PDB entry 3SPR | X-ray diffraction, 1.99 A resolution | chains A and P

Chain A:
Protein: 14-3-3 protein sigma
Organism: Homo sapiens
Reference sequence: P31947 (1433S_HUMAN); residues 1-231 here = UniProt positions 1-231
Chain sequence (236 residues; numbered -4 to 231; the number before each row is that of its first residue; numbers below 1 keep their minus sign (Gly-4 is residue -4)):
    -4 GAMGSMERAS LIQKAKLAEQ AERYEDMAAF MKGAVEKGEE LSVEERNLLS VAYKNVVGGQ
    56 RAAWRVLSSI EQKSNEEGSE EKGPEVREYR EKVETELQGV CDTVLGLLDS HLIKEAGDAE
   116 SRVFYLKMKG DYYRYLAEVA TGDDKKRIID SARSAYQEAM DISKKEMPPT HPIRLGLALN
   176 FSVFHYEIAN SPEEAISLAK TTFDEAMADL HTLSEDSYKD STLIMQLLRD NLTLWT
Differences from the reference sequence: expression tag (-4 to 0); engineered mutation Val38 (Cys in P31947), His166 (Asn in P31947)
Metal / ion sites: Mg2+ site 1: Glu35, Glu110; Mg2+ site 2 near Glu161 (its only coordinating residue here)
Ligand contacts: Fusicoccin A-THF (FC7): Asn42, Ser45, Val46, Phe119, Lys122, Met123, Asp126, Pro167, Ile168, Gly171, Asp215, Leu218, Ile219
Curated features (UniProtKB/Swiss-Prot):
  - site (Interaction with phosphoserine on interacting protein): Arg56, Arg129
  - modified residue (Phosphoserine): Ser5, Ser74

Chain P:
Protein: TASK-3 peptide
Chain sequence (6 residues; row label = number of the first residue in the row):
   369 KRRKSV
Modified residues: Ser373 (phosphoserine; SEP)

How chain A and chain P interact:
Pairs across the interface - 29 pairs, chain A then chain P:
  Lys49(A) - Ser373(P)
  Lys49(A) - Val374(P)
  Arg56(A) - Arg370(P)
  Arg56(A) - Arg371(P)
  Arg56(A) - Ser373(P)
  Arg60(A) - Arg370(P)
  Lys122(A) - Val374(P)  hydrogen bond (side chain-backbone)
  Arg129(A) - Arg371(P)
  Arg129(A) - Ser373(P)
  Tyr130(A) - Ser373(P)
  Glu133(A) - Arg371(P)  salt bridge
  Gly171(A) - Val374(P)
  Leu174(A) - Lys372(P)
  Leu174(A) - Ser373(P)
  Leu174(A) - Val374(P)
  Asn175(A) - Ser373(P)
  Asn175(A) - Val374(P)  hydrogen bond (side chain-backbone)
  Val178(A) - Arg371(P)
  Val178(A) - Lys372(P)
  Glu182(A) - Arg371(P)  salt bridge
  Leu222(A) - Lys372(P)
  Leu222(A) - Val374(P)  hydrophobic
  Asp225(A) - Lys372(P)  salt bridge
  Asn226(A) - Arg371(P)
  Asn226(A) - Lys372(P)  hydrogen bond (side chain-backbone)
  Leu229(A) - Lys369(P)
  Leu229(A) - Arg370(P)
  Leu229(A) - Arg371(P)
  Trp230(A) - Arg371(P)
Other interface residues (no listed pair), chain A (18 interface residues in all): Asp126

In short:
The interface between chain A and chain P involves 18 residues on one side and 6 on the other, with 3 hydrogen
bonds and 3 salt bridges. Among the polar pairs are Glu133(A)-Arg371(P), Glu182(A)-Arg371(P) and
Asp225(A)-Lys372(P). Ligands of chain A: Fusicoccin A-THF.
Here chain A is 14-3-3 protein sigma (Homo sapiens) and chain P is TASK-3 peptide. Entry 3SPR (Crystal
structure of human 14-3-3 sigma C38V/N166H in complex with TASK-3 peptide and stabilizer FC-THF) was
determined by X-ray diffraction together with 3P1N, 3P1O, 3P1P, 3P1Q, 3P1R, 3P1S and 8 further entries from
the same study.
